PDB entry 8YJ2 | X-ray diffraction, 2.26 A resolution | chains A and B of the 5 polymer chains in the assembly

[Chain A]
Name: human leukocyte antigen
Organism: Homo sapiens
UniProtKB: F6IQR9 (F6IQR9_HUMAN); residues 1-275 here correspond to UniProt positions 25-299 (UniProt number = residue number + 24)
Sequence (276 residues; numbered 0 to 275; the number before each row is that of its first residue; numbering starts at 0):
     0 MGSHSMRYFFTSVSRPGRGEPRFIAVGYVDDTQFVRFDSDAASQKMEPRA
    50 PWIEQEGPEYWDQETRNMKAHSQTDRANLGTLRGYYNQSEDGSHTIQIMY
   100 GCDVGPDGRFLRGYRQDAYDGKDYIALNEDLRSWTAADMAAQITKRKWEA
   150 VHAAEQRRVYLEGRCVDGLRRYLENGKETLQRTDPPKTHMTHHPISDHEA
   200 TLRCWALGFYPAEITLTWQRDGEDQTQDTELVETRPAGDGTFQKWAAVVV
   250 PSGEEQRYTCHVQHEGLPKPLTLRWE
Disordered / not traced: 0
Construct notes: initiating methionine (0)
Disulfide bonds: C101-C164, C203-C259

[Chain B]
Name: Beta-2-microglobulin
Organism: Homo sapiens
UniProtKB: P61769 (B2MG_HUMAN); residues 1-99 here correspond to UniProt positions 21-119 (UniProt number = residue number + 20)
Sequence (100 residues; numbered 0 to 99; the number before each row is that of its first residue; numbering starts at 0):
     0 MIQRTPKIQVYSRHPAENGKSNFLNCYVSGFHPSDIEVDLLKNGERIEKV
    50 EHSDLSFSKDWSFYLLYYTEFTPTEKDEYACRVNHVTLSQPKIVKWDRDM
Construct notes: expression tag (0)
Curated features (UniProtKB/Swiss-Prot):
  - modified residue: Q2 (Pyrrolidone carboxylic acid)
  - glycosylation: I1 (N-linked (Glc) (glycation) isoleucine), K19 (N-linked (Glc) (glycation) lysine), K41 (N-linked (Glc) (glycation) lysine), K48 (N-linked (Glc) (glycation) lysine), K58 (N-linked (Glc) (glycation) lysine), K91 (N-linked (Glc) (glycation) lysine), K94 (N-linked (Glc) (glycation) lysine)
Disulfide bonds: C25-C80

[How chain A and chain B interact]
Contacting residue pairs (58):
  F8(A) - S55(B)
  F8(A) - F56(B)  hydrophobic
  F9(A) - F56(B)
  T10(A) - F56(B)
  T10(A) - F62(B)
  V12(A) - S33(B)
  V25(A) - D53(B)
  V25(A) - L54(B)
  V25(A) - S55(B)
  Y27(A) - Y63(B)  hydrogen bond
  Q32(A) - D53(B)  hydrogen bond
  R35(A) - D53(B)  salt bridge
  R48(A) - D53(B)  salt bridge
  S92(A) - M0(B)
  H93(A) - M0(B)
  Q96(A) - H31(B)  hydrogen bond
  Q96(A) - F56(B)
  Q96(A) - W60(B)  hydrogen bond (side chain-backbone)
  Q96(A) - F62(B)
  I97(A) - F56(B)
  Q115(A) - W60(B)
  D116(A) - W60(B)
  A117(A) - W60(B)  hydrophobic
  D119(A) - M0(B)
  D119(A) - I1(B)
  D119(A) - H31(B)
  G120(A) - I1(B)
  G120(A) - H31(B)
  G120(A) - W60(B)
  K121(A) - I1(B)
  D122(A) - W60(B)  hydrogen bond
  T190(A) - M99(B)
  H192(A) - D98(B)  hydrogen bond (side chain-backbone)
  H192(A) - M99(B)
  R202(A) - M99(B)
  W204(A) - M99(B)  hydrogen bond (side chain-backbone)
  V231(A) - Q8(B)
  E232(A) - K6(B)
  E232(A) - Q8(B)  hydrogen bond (backbone-side chain)
  E232(A) - S28(B)  hydrogen bond
  E232(A) - G29(B)
  T233(A) - Y26(B)
  R234(A) - Q8(B)  hydrogen bond
  R234(A) - Y10(B)
  R234(A) - Y26(B)
  P235(A) - Y10(B)  hydrogen bond (backbone-side chain)
  P235(A) - N24(B)
  P235(A) - Y26(B)
  A236(A) - R12(B)  hydrogen bond (backbone-side chain)
  A236(A) - N24(B)  hydrogen bond (backbone-side chain)
  G237(A) - R12(B)  hydrogen bond (backbone-side chain)
  G237(A) - L65(B)
  D238(A) - R12(B)
  D238(A) - H13(B)
  Q242(A) - Y10(B)
  Q242(A) - S11(B)
  Q242(A) - R12(B)  hydrogen bond (side chain-backbone)
  W244(A) - M99(B)
Also at the interface, not in a pair above, chain A (37 interface residues in all): I23, T94, M98
Also at the interface, not in a pair above, chain B (26 interface residues in all): H51, D59

[In short]
Chain A and chain B form an interface of 37 and 26 residues respectively; the contacts include 15 hydrogen
bonds and 2 salt bridges. Among the polar pairs are R35(A)-D53(B), R48(A)-D53(B) and Y27(A)-Y63(B).
Chain A is human leukocyte antigen and chain B is Beta-2-microglobulin, both from Homo sapiens; the structure,
N17.1.2 recognition of NRAS neoantigens, was determined by X-ray diffraction, deposited together with 8YIV and
8YJ3.
